Entry 9CPO (electron microscopy, 3.50 A resolution); this record covers chains A and B of the 6 polymer chains in the assembly.

# Chain A
Molecule: RNA-directed RNA polymerase nsp12
From: Infectious bronchitis virus
Notes: EC 2.7.7.48, 2.7.7.50
UniProtKB: P0C6Y3 (R1AB_IBVM); residues 8-937 here correspond to UniProt positions 3938-4867 (UniProt number = residue number + 3930)
Sequence (930 residues; each row starts with the number of its first residue):
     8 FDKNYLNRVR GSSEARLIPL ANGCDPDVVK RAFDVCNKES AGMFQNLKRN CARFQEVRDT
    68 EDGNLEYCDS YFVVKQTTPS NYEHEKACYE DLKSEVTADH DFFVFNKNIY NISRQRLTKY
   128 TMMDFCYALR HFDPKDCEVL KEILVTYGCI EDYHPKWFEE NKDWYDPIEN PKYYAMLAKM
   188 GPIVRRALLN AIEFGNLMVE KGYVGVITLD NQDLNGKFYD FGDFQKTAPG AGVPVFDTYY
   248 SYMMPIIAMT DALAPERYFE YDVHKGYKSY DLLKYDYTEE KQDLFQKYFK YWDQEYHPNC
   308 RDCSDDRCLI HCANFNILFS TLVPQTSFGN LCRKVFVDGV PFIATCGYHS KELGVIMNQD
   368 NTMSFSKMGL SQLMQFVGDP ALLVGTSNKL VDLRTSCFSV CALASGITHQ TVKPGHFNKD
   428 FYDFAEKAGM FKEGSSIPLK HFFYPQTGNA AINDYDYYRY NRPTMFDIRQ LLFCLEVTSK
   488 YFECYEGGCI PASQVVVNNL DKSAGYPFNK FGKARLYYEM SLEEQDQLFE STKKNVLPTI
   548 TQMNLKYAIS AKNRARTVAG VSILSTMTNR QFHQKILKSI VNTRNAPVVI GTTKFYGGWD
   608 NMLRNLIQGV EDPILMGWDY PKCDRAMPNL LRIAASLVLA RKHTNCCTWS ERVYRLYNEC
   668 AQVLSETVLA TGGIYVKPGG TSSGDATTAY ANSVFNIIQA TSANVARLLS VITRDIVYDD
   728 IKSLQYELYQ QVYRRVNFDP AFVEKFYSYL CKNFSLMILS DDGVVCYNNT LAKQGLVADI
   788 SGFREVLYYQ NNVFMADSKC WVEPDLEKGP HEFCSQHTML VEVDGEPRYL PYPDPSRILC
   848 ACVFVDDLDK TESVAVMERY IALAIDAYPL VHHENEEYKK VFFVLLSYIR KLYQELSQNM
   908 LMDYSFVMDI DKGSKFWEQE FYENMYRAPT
Curated features (UniProtKB/Swiss-Prot):
  - region: Thr590 to Pro628 (RdRp Palm N-ter)
  - active site: Ser767, Asp768, Asp769
  - binding site (Zn(2+)): His304, Cys310, Cys315, Cys319, Cys496, His650, Cys653, Cys654
Ion coordination: Zn2+ site 1: His304, Cys310, Cys315, Cys319; Zn2+ site 2: Cys496, His650, Cys653, Cys654
Reported in the primary citation:
  - conformationally variable residues (loop rearrangement): Arg264 to Asp278
  - contacts within the chain: Glu263-Lys294 (salt bridge), Tyr274-Tyr277 (pi stacking)
  - mutagenesis - Y268S, H271R: decreased catalytic activity
  - mutagenesis - Y268S, H271R: decreased binding to RNA

# Chain B
Molecule: Non-structural protein 8
From: Infectious bronchitis virus
UniProtKB: P0C6Y3 (R1AB_IBVM); residues 6-200 here correspond to UniProt positions 3470-3664 (UniProt number = residue number + 3464)
Sequence (195 residues; row label = number of the first residue in the row):
     6 FSHIPSYAEY ERAKSIYEKV LADSKNGGVT QQELAAYRKA ANIAKSVFDR DLAVQKKLDS
    66 MAERAMTTMY KEARVTDRRA KLVSSLHALL FSMLKKIDSE KLNVLFDQAN SGVVPLATVP
   126 IVCSNKLTLV IPDPETWVKC VEGVHVTYST VVWNIDCVTD ADGTELHPTS TGSGLTYCIS
   186 GDNIAWPLKV NLTRN

# How chain A and chain B interact
Contacting residue pairs - 78 pairs, chain A then chain B:
  His271(A) - Tyr153(B)
  Lys272(A) - Glu147(B)  salt bridge
  Lys272(A) - Thr152(B)
  Lys272(A) - Tyr153(B)
  Lys272(A) - Ser154(B)  hydrogen bond (backbone-backbone)
  Gly273(A) - Tyr153(B)
  Tyr274(A) - Ser154(B)
  Leu279(A) - Thr123(B)
  Leu279(A) - Val127(B)  hydrophobic
  Leu280(A) - Gln113(B)
  Leu280(A) - Asn115(B)
  Leu280(A) - Val119(B)  hydrophobic
  Leu280(A) - Thr123(B)
  Tyr282(A) - Asn115(B)
  Thr333(A) - Pro120(B)
  Thr333(A) - Thr123(B)
  Ser334(A) - Pro120(B)
  Asn337(A) - Pro120(B)
  Asn337(A) - Leu121(B)  hydrogen bond (backbone-backbone)
  Leu338(A) - Val118(B)  hydrophobic
  Cys339(A) - Phe111(B)  hydrophobic
  Cys339(A) - Gly117(B)
  Cys339(A) - Val118(B)
  Cys339(A) - Val119(B)  hydrogen bond (side chain-backbone)
  Arg340(A) - Phe111(B)
  Arg340(A) - Gly117(B)
  Lys341(A) - Asn108(B)  hydrogen bond
  Lys341(A) - Phe111(B)
  Val347(A) - Leu99(B)  hydrophobic
  Pro348(A) - Ser104(B)
  Phe349(A) - Leu99(B)  hydrophobic
  Ile350(A) - Leu107(B)  hydrophobic
  Met375(A) - Leu95(B)  hydrophobic
  Leu377(A) - Arg84(B)
  Leu377(A) - Val88(B)  hydrophobic
  Leu377(A) - Leu91(B)  hydrophobic
  Leu380(A) - His92(B)
  Leu380(A) - Leu95(B)  hydrophobic
  Pro387(A) - Leu121(B)
  Ala388(A) - Leu121(B)
  Leu389(A) - Leu95(B)  hydrophobic
  Leu389(A) - Met98(B)  hydrophobic
  Leu389(A) - Ile102(B)  hydrophobic
  Val391(A) - Leu121(B)  hydrophobic
  Val391(A) - Pro125(B)
  Gly392(A) - Val124(B)
  Thr393(A) - Ile102(B)
  Ser394(A) - Pro125(B)
  Asn395(A) - Lys131(B)
  Lys396(A) - Ser129(B)
  Lys396(A) - Lys131(B)  hydrogen bond (backbone-backbone)
  Lys396(A) - Leu132(B)
  Lys396(A) - Thr133(B)  hydrogen bond (backbone-backbone)
  Lys396(A) - Tyr153(B)
  Leu397(A) - Thr133(B)
  Val398(A) - Leu132(B)  hydrophobic
  Val398(A) - Thr133(B)  hydrogen bond (backbone-backbone)
  Val398(A) - Leu134(B)
  Val398(A) - Val135(B)  hydrogen bond (backbone-backbone)
  Val398(A) - Tyr153(B)
  Asp399(A) - Val135(B)
  Leu400(A) - Val135(B)  hydrogen bond (backbone-backbone)
  Leu400(A) - Thr141(B)
  Arg401(A) - Val135(B)
  Arg401(A) - Pro137(B)
  Val407(A) - Pro125(B)
  Ile414(A) - Val135(B)  hydrophobic
  Ile414(A) - Lys194(B)
  His416(A) - Lys194(B)
  Phe518(A) - Ser90(B)
  Phe518(A) - Leu91(B)  hydrophobic
  Phe518(A) - Leu94(B)  hydrophobic
  Leu523(A) - Arg83(B)
  Leu523(A) - Leu87(B)  hydrophobic
  Tyr524(A) - Leu87(B)  hydrophobic
  Glu526(A) - Val80(B)
  Glu526(A) - Arg83(B)  salt bridge
  Glu531(A) - Arg84(B)  salt bridge
Also at the interface, not in a pair above, chain A (52 interface residues in all): Tyr268, Val270, Ser276, Lys281, Phe335, Val344, Met381, Val384, Phe405
Also at the interface, not in a pair above, chain B (52 interface residues in all): Lys86, Lys101, Leu110, Ala114, Ala122, Ile126, Lys144, Cys145, Thr155, Ala166, Pro192
The authors on this interface:
  - interface residues, chain A: Arg264(A), His271(A), Leu279(A), Leu280(A)

# In short
The chain A/chain B interface involves 52 residues from each chain; the contacts include 9 hydrogen bonds and
3 salt bridges. Polar pairs include Lys272(A)-Glu147(B), Glu526(A)-Arg83(B) and Glu531(A)-Arg84(B). From the
paper: Y268S and H271R of chain A reduce catalytic activity; interface residues Arg264(A), His271(A) and
Leu279(A) among others.
Chain A is RNA-directed RNA polymerase nsp12 and chain B is Non-structural protein 8, both from Infectious
bronchitis virus; the structure, Infectious bronchitis virus core polymerase complex, was determined by
electron microscopy.
